4G7O - chains D and E of the 9 polymer chains in the assembly; structure by X-ray diffraction, 2.99 A resolution.

[Chain D]
Name: DNA-directed RNA polymerase subunit beta'
From: Thermus thermophilus
Notes: EC 2.7.7.6
UniProt: Q8RQE8 (RPOC_THET8); residue numbers follow UniProt; this construct covers 1-1524
Amino-acid sequence (1524 residues; each row starts with the number of its first residue):
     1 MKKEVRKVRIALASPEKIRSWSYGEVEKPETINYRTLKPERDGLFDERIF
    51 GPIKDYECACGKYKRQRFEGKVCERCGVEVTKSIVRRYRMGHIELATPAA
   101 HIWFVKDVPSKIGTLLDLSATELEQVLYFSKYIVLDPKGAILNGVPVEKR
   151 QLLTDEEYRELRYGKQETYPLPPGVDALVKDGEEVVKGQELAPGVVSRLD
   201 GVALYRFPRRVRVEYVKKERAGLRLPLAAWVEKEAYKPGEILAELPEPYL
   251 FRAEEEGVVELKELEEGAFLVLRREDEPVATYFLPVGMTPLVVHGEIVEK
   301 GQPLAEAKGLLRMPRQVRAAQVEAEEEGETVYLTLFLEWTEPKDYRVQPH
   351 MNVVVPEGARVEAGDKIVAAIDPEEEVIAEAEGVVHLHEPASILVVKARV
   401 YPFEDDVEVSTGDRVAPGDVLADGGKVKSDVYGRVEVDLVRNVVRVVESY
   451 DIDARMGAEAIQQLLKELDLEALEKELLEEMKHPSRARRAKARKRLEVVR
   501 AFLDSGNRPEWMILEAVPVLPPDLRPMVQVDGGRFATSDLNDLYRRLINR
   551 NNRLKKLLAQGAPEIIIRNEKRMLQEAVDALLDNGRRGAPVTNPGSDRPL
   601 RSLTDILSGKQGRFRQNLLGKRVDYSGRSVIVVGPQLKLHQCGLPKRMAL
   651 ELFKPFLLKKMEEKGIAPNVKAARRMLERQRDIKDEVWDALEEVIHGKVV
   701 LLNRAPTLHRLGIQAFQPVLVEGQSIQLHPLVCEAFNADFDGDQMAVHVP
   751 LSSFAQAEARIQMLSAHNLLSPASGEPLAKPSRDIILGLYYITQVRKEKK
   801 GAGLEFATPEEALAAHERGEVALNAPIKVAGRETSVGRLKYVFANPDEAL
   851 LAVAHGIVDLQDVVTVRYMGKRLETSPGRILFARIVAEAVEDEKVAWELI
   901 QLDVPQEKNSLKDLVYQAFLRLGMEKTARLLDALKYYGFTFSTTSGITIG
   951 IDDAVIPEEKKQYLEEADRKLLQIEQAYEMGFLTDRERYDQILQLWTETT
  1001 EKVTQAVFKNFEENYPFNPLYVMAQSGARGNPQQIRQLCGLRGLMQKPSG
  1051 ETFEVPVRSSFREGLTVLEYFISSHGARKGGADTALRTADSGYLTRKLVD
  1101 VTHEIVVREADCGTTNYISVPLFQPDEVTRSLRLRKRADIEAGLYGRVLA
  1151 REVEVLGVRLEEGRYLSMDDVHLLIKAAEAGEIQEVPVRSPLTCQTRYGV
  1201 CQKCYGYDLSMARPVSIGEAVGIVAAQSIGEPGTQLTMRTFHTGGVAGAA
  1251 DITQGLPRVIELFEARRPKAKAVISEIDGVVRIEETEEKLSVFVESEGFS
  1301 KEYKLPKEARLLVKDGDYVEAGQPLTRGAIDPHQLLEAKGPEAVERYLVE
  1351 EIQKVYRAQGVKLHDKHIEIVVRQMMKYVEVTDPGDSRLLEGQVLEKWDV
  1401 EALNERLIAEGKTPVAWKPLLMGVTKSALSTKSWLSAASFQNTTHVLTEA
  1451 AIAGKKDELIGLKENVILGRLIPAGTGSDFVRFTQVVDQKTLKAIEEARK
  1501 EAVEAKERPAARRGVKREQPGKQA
Not modelled in the structure: 1-2, 1238-1251, 1499-1524
Bound ions: Zn2+ site 1: Cys58, Cys60, Cys73, Cys76; Mg2+ site 1: Asp739, Asp741, Asp743 (shared with 1 residue of chain I); Mg2+ site 2 near Lys840 (its only coordinating residue here); Zn2+ site 2: Cys1112, Cys1194, Cys1201, Cys1204

[Chain E]
Name: DNA-directed RNA polymerase subunit omega
From: Thermus thermophilus
Notes: EC 2.7.7.6
UniProt: Q8RQE7 (RPOZ_THET8); numbering as in UniProt (aligned over 1-99)
Amino-acid sequence (99 residues; numbered 1 to 99; the number before each row is that of its first residue):
     1 MAEPGIDKLFGMVDSKYRLTVVVAKRAQQLLRHGFKNTVLEPEERPKMQT
    51 LEGLFDDPNAVTWAMKELLTGRLVFGENLVPEDRLQKEMERLYPVEREE
Not modelled in the structure: 1, 96-99

[Chain D / chain E interface]
Residue-residue contacts (91):
  His640(D) - Ala2(E)
  Asp689(D) - Leu51(E)
  Glu693(D) - Met48(E)
  Glu693(D) - Thr50(E)
  His696(D) - Met48(E)
  His696(D) - Asp57(E)  salt bridge
  His696(D) - Pro58(E)
  His696(D) - Asn59(E)  hydrogen bond (backbone-side chain)
  Gly697(D) - Asn59(E)  hydrogen bond (backbone-side chain)
  Lys698(D) - Asn59(E)
  Ser753(D) - Leu31(E)
  Phe754(D) - Val21(E)  hydrophobic
  Phe754(D) - Ala24(E)  hydrophobic
  Phe754(D) - Gln28(E)
  Ala757(D) - Thr20(E)
  Ala757(D) - Ala24(E)  hydrophobic
  Glu758(D) - Thr20(E)
  Arg760(D) - Glu3(E)  salt bridge
  Arg760(D) - Asn59(E)  hydrogen bond
  Arg760(D) - Val61(E)
  Arg760(D) - Thr62(E)  hydrogen bond
  Ile761(D) - Phe10(E)  hydrophobic
  Ile761(D) - Leu19(E)  hydrophobic
  Ile761(D) - Thr20(E)
  Ile761(D) - Val23(E)  hydrophobic
  Gln762(D) - Tyr17(E)
  Gln762(D) - Thr20(E)  hydrogen bond
  Leu764(D) - Glu3(E)
  Ala766(D) - Ala2(E)
  His767(D) - Ala2(E)
  His767(D) - Glu3(E)  hydrogen bond (side chain-backbone)
  His767(D) - Ile6(E)
  Met924(D) - Ile6(E)  hydrophobic
  Met924(D) - Asp7(E)  hydrogen bond (backbone-side chain)
  Met924(D) - Phe10(E)  hydrophobic
  Glu925(D) - Ala2(E)
  Glu925(D) - Glu3(E)
  Glu925(D) - Pro4(E)
  Glu925(D) - Gly5(E)  hydrogen bond (side chain-backbone)
  Glu925(D) - Ile6(E)
  Glu925(D) - Asp7(E)  hydrogen bond (backbone-side chain)
  Met1211(D) - Lys16(E)
  Arg1213(D) - Phe10(E)
  Ser1216(D) - Ser15(E)
  Ser1216(D) - Lys16(E)  hydrogen bond (side chain-backbone)
  Ile1217(D) - Ser15(E)  hydrogen bond (backbone-side chain)
  Ile1217(D) - Tyr17(E)
  Gly1218(D) - Tyr17(E)
  Glu1219(D) - Tyr17(E)  hydrogen bond
  Gly1475(D) - Tyr17(E)
  Thr1476(D) - Tyr17(E)
  Thr1476(D) - Thr20(E)
  Phe1480(D) - Asp14(E)
  Phe1480(D) - Arg18(E)  hydrogen bond (backbone-side chain)
  Phe1480(D) - Glu77(E)
  Val1481(D) - Ser15(E)
  Val1481(D) - Tyr17(E)
  Val1481(D) - Arg18(E)
  Val1481(D) - Val21(E)
  Phe1483(D) - Glu77(E)
  Thr1484(D) - Arg18(E)  hydrogen bond
  Thr1484(D) - Val22(E)
  Thr1484(D) - Lys25(E)  hydrogen bond (backbone-side chain)
  Thr1484(D) - Gly76(E)
  Thr1484(D) - Glu77(E)
  Gln1485(D) - Val74(E)
  Gln1485(D) - Phe75(E)
  Gln1485(D) - Gly76(E)  hydrogen bond (backbone-backbone)
  Gln1485(D) - Asn78(E)
  Gln1485(D) - Leu79(E)  hydrogen bond (side chain-backbone)
  Gln1485(D) - Val80(E)  hydrogen bond (side chain-backbone)
  Gln1485(D) - Glu82(E)  hydrogen bond
  Val1486(D) - Val22(E)  hydrophobic
  Val1486(D) - Gln29(E)  hydrogen bond (backbone-side chain)
  Val1486(D) - Val74(E)
  Val1486(D) - Phe75(E)  hydrophobic
  Val1487(D) - Val74(E)  hydrogen bond (backbone-backbone)
  Val1487(D) - Leu79(E)  hydrophobic
  Val1487(D) - Leu85(E)  hydrophobic
  Asp1488(D) - Arg26(E)  salt bridge
  Asp1488(D) - Asn37(E)
  Asp1488(D) - Val39(E)
  Asp1488(D) - Leu73(E)
  Gln1489(D) - Arg72(E)
  Gln1489(D) - Val74(E)
  Lys1490(D) - Tyr93(E)
  Thr1491(D) - Met89(E)
  Ile1495(D) - Val80(E)  hydrophobic
  Ile1495(D) - Arg84(E)
  Ile1495(D) - Leu85(E)  hydrophobic
  Ile1495(D) - Glu88(E)
Also at the interface, not in a pair above, chain D (46 interface residues in all): Lys664, Glu692, Gly923, Ala928, Asp1208, Asp1479, Arg1482, Ala1494
Also at the interface, not in a pair above, chain E (54 interface residues in all): Ala27, Lys47, Glu52, Met65, Arg91, Leu92

[Summary]
Chain D and chain E form an interface of 46 and 54 residues respectively; the contacts include 21 hydrogen
bonds and 3 salt bridges. Polar contacts include His696(D)-Asp57(E), Arg760(D)-Glu3(E) and
Asp1488(D)-Arg26(E). Cys58(D), Cys60(D), Cys73(D) and Cys76(D) coordinate Zn2+ site 1.
Here chain D is DNA-directed RNA polymerase subunit beta' and chain E is DNA-directed RNA polymerase subunit
omega, both from Thermus thermophilus. Entry 4G7O (Crystal structure of Thermus thermophilus transcription
initiation complex containing 2 nt of RNA) was determined by X-ray diffraction together with 4G7H and 4G7Z
from the same study.
